PDB entry 2BP7 | X-ray diffraction, 2.90 A resolution | chains A and B of the 4 polymer chains in the assembly

# Chain A
Name: 2-oxoisovalerate dehydrogenase alpha subunit
Source organism: Pseudomonas putida
Notes: EC 1.2.4.4
UniProt: P09060 (ODBA_PSEPU); residues 1-410 here = UniProt positions 1-410
Amino-acid sequence (410 residues; each row starts with the number of its first residue):
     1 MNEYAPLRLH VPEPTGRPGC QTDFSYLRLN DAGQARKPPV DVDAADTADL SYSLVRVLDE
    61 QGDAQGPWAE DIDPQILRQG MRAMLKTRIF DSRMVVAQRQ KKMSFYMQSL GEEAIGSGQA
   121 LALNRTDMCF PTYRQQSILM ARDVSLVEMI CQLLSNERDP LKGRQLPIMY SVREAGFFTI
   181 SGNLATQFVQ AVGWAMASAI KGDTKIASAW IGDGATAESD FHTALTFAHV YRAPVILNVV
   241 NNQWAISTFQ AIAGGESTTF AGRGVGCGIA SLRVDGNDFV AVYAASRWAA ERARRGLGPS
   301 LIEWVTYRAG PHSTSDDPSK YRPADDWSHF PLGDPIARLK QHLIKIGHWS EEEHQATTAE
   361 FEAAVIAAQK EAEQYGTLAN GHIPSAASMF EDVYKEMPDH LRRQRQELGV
Disordered / not traced: 1, 409-410

# Chain B
Name: 2-oxoisovalerate dehydrogenase beta subunit
Source organism: Pseudomonas putida
Notes: EC 1.2.4.4
UniProt: P09061 (ODBB_PSEPU); residues 1-339 here = UniProt positions 1-339
Amino-acid sequence (339 residues; numbered 1 to 339; the number before each row is that of its first residue):
     1 MATTTMTMIQ ALRSAMDVML ERDDNVVVYG QDVGYFGGVF RCTEGLQTKY GKSRVFDAPI
    61 SESGIVGTAV GMGAYGLRPV VEIQFADYFY PASDQIVSEM ARLRYRSAGE FIAPLTLRMP
   121 CGGGIYGGQT HSQSPEAMFT QVCGLRTVMP SNPYDAKGLL IASIECDDPV IFLEPKRLYN
   181 GPFDGHHDRP VTPWSKHPHS AVPDGYYTVP LDKAAITRPG NDVSVLTYGT TVYVAQVAAE
   241 ESGVDAEVID LRSLWPLDLD TIVESVKKTG RCVVVHEATR TCGFGAELVS LVQEHCFHHL
   301 EAPIERVTGW DTPYPHAQEW AYFPGPSRVG AALKKVMEV
Disordered / not traced: 1

# Interface between chain A and chain B
Contacting residue pairs (89; chain A residue first):
  Met128(A) - Phe111(B)  hydrophobic
  Pro160(A) - Ala108(B)
  Leu161(A) - Arg106(B)
  Leu161(A) - Ser107(B)
  Arg164(A) - Tyr105(B)  hydrogen bond (side chain-backbone)
  Arg164(A) - Ala108(B)
  Gln165(A) - Arg106(B)
  Ser171(A) - Ser107(B)
  Ser171(A) - Glu110(B)  hydrogen bond
  Ser171(A) - Phe111(B)
  Val172(A) - Glu110(B)
  Arg173(A) - Ala74(B)  hydrogen bond (side chain-backbone)
  Arg173(A) - Glu110(B)  hydrogen bond (side chain-backbone)
  Arg173(A) - Phe111(B)
  Phe178(A) - Ala74(B)  hydrophobic
  Phe178(A) - Leu103(B)  hydrophobic
  Phe178(A) - Arg106(B)
  Phe178(A) - Phe111(B)  hydrophobic
  Thr179(A) - Leu103(B)
  Thr179(A) - Arg106(B)  hydrogen bond
  Thr179(A) - Ser107(B)
  Thr179(A) - Phe111(B)
  Ile180(A) - Arg106(B)
  Ser181(A) - Glu99(B)  hydrogen bond
  Ser181(A) - Arg106(B)
  Asn183(A) - Asp94(B)
  Asn183(A) - Ser98(B)  hydrogen bond
  Asn183(A) - Glu99(B)
  Thr186(A) - Asp94(B)
  Thr186(A) - Gln95(B)  hydrogen bond (backbone-side chain)
  Thr186(A) - Glu99(B)  hydrogen bond
  Val189(A) - Gly64(B)
  Val189(A) - Gly67(B)
  Val189(A) - Thr68(B)
  Gln190(A) - Gly67(B)
  Gln190(A) - Val70(B)
  Gln190(A) - Gly71(B)
  Gln190(A) - Gln95(B)  hydrogen bond
  Gln190(A) - Glu99(B)  hydrogen bond
  Gly193(A) - Thr68(B)
  Gly193(A) - Gly71(B)
  Gly193(A) - Met72(B)
  Trp194(A) - Gly71(B)
  Trp194(A) - Met72(B)
  Trp194(A) - Tyr75(B)
  Met196(A) - Phe56(B)  hydrophobic
  Ala197(A) - Met72(B)  hydrophobic
  Ala197(A) - Tyr75(B)  hydrophobic
  Ala197(A) - Leu77(B)  hydrophobic
  Ser198(A) - Tyr75(B)
  Ile200(A) - Ser53(B)
  Ile200(A) - Met72(B)  hydrophobic
  Lys201(A) - Asp24(B)
  Lys201(A) - Asn25(B)  hydrogen bond
  Lys201(A) - Tyr75(B)
  Lys201(A) - Leu77(B)
  Asp203(A) - Tyr75(B)  hydrogen bond
  Asp220(A) - Ser63(B)  hydrogen bond
  Asp220(A) - Gln95(B)  hydrogen bond
  Thr223(A) - Ser61(B)
  Thr223(A) - Ser63(B)  hydrogen bond
  Thr223(A) - Gly64(B)
  Phe227(A) - Pro59(B)
  Phe227(A) - Ser61(B)
  Phe227(A) - Gly64(B)
  Phe227(A) - Ile65(B)
  Phe227(A) - Thr68(B)
  Tyr231(A) - Phe56(B)
  Tyr231(A) - Asp57(B)  hydrogen bond (side chain-backbone)
  Tyr231(A) - Ala58(B)
  Tyr231(A) - Pro59(B)
  Met389(A) - Tyr105(B)  hydrogen bond (backbone-side chain)
  Glu391(A) - Tyr105(B)
  Asp392(A) - Arg104(B)
  Asp392(A) - Tyr105(B)  hydrogen bond (backbone-backbone)
  Asp392(A) - Ala108(B)
  Val393(A) - Tyr105(B)  hydrophobic
  Val393(A) - Gly144(B)
  Tyr394(A) - Arg104(B)
  Tyr394(A) - Gly144(B)  hydrogen bond (side chain-backbone)
  Tyr394(A) - Leu145(B)  hydrogen bond (side chain-backbone)
  Tyr394(A) - Arg146(B)
  Tyr394(A) - Asp168(B)
  Lys395(A) - Arg104(B)
  Lys395(A) - Asp167(B)  salt bridge
  Lys395(A) - Asp168(B)  hydrogen bond (backbone-side chain)
  His400(A) - Trp255(B)
  Arg403(A) - Leu259(B)
  Arg403(A) - His295(B)
Other interface residues (no listed pair), chain A (41 interface residues in all): Lys162, Phe177, Val192, Val230, Pro398
Other interface residues (no listed pair), chain B (45 interface residues in all): Val27, Ala101, Gly109, Val142, Cys143, Pro256

# Summary
The interface between chain A and chain B involves 41 residues on one side and 45 on the other, with 22
hydrogen bonds and 1 salt bridge. Polar pairs include Lys395(A)-Asp167(B), Arg164(A)-Tyr105(B) and
Ser171(A)-Glu110(B).
Here chain A is 2-oxoisovalerate dehydrogenase alpha subunit and chain B is 2-oxoisovalerate dehydrogenase
beta subunit, both from Pseudomonas putida. Entry 2BP7 (New crystal form of the Pseudomonas putida
branched-chain dehydrogenase (E1)) was determined by X-ray diffraction.
